8F69 - chains B and A; structure by X-ray diffraction, 2.20 A resolution.

[Chain B (and A)]
Name: DNA polymerase subunit gamma-2, mitochondrial
Source organism: Mus musculus
Notes: chain A of this document is another copy of the same molecule, construct and numbering; everything in this record applies to it too
Reference sequence: Q0VES3 (Q0VES3_MOUSE); residue numbers follow UniProt; this construct covers 35-459
Amino-acid sequence (428 residues; row label = number of the first residue in the row):
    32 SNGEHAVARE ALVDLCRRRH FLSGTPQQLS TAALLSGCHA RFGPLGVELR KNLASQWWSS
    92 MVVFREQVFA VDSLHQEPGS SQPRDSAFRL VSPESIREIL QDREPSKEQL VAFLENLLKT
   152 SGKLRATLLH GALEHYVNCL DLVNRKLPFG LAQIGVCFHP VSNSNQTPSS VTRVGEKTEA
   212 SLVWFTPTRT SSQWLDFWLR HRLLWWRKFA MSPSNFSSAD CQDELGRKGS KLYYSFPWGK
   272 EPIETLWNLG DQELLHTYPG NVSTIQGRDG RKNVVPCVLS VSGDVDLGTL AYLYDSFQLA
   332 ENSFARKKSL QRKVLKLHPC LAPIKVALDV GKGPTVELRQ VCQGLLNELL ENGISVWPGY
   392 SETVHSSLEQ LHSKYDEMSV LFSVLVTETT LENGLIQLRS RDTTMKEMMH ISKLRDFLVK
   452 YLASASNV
Not modelled in the structure: 32-40, 194-201, 335-342, 459 (chain A: 32-37, 193-202)
Differences from the reference sequence: expression tag (32-34)
From the paper describing this entry:
  - mutagenesis - R299A/R302A/K303A, R337A/K338A/K339A: decreased catalytic activity

[Chain B / chain A interface]
Residue-residue contacts (112; chain B residue first):
  Arg48(B) with Asn169(A), hydrogen bond
  His51(B) with Asn169(A); Asp172(A), salt bridge; Leu173(A)
  Ser54(B) with His166(A); Asn169(A), hydrogen bond
  Cys69(B) with Leu105(A)
  His70(B) with Leu105(A)
  Ala71(B) with Asp103(A); Ser104(A); Leu105(A)
  Pro75(B) with Ala101(A); Leu173(A), hydrophobic
  Val78(B) with Ala101(A), hydrophobic; Asp103(A)
  Arg81(B) with Asp103(A), salt bridge
  Lys82(B) with Trp89(A)
  Trp89(B) with Lys82(A)
  Val94(B) with Leu381(A)
  Phe95(B) with Leu381(A); Glu382(A)
  Ala101(B) with Pro75(A); Val78(A), hydrophobic
  Asp103(B) with Ala71(A); Arg72(A); Phe73(A); Val78(A); Arg81(A), salt bridge
  Ser104(B) with Ala71(A)
  Leu105(B) with Cys69(A); His70(A); Ala71(A); Glu207(A)
  His106(B) with His106(A); Val187(A); Phe189(A); Glu207(A), salt bridge
  Gln107(B) with Phe189(A); Val205(A), hydrogen bond (side chain-backbone); Glu207(A), hydrogen bond
  Gln113(B) with Arg128(A)
  Pro114(B) with Arg128(A), hydrogen bond (backbone-side chain)
  Asp116(B) with Pro124(A); Glu125(A); Arg128(A), hydrogen bond (backbone-side chain)
  Ser117(B) with Pro124(A)
  Ala118(B) with Pro124(A)
  Phe119(B) with Val122(A); Ser123(A); Pro124(A)
  Arg120(B) with Arg120(A); Leu121(A); Val122(A), hydrogen bond (backbone-backbone)
  Leu121(B) with Phe119(A); Arg120(A); Leu121(A), hydrophobic; Leu155(A), hydrophobic
  Val122(B) with Phe119(A); Arg120(A), hydrogen bond (backbone-backbone); Val122(A), hydrophobic
  Ser123(B) with Phe119(A)
  Pro124(B) with Asp116(A); Ser117(A); Ala118(A); Leu149(A)
  Ile127(B) with Leu145(A); Leu149(A), hydrophobic
  Arg128(B) with Gln113(A), hydrogen bond (side chain-backbone); Pro114(A), hydrogen bond (side chain-backbone); Asp116(A), hydrogen bond (side chain-backbone)
  Ile130(B) with Leu145(A), hydrophobic
  Leu131(B) with Leu145(A), hydrophobic
  Glu135(B) with Lys138(A), salt bridge
  Pro136(B) with Lys138(A)
  Lys138(B) with Pro136(A), hydrogen bond (side chain-backbone); Leu141(A)
  Leu141(B) with Lys138(A); Leu141(A), hydrophobic; Val142(A), hydrophobic; Leu145(A), hydrophobic
  Leu145(B) with Ile127(A), hydrophobic; Ile130(A), hydrophobic; Leu141(A), hydrophobic; Leu145(A), hydrophobic
  Glu146(B) with Leu131(A)
  Leu148(B) with Ile127(A), hydrophobic
  Leu149(B) with Pro124(A), hydrophobic; Ile127(A), hydrophobic; Arg128(A)
  Leu155(B) with Leu121(A), hydrophobic
  His166(B) with Ser54(A)
  Asn169(B) with Arg48(A), hydrogen bond; His51(A); Ser54(A)
  Cys170(B) with Pro75(A), hydrophobic
  Asp172(B) with His51(A), salt bridge
  Leu173(B) with His51(A); Pro75(A), hydrophobic; Trp388(A), hydrophobic
  Asn175(B) with Glu393(A), hydrogen bond
  Val187(B) with His106(A)
  Phe189(B) with His106(A)
  Val205(B) with Gln107(A)
  Glu207(B) with Leu105(A); His106(A), salt bridge; Gln107(A), hydrogen bond (side chain-backbone)
  Leu381(B) with Val94(A); Phe95(A), hydrophobic
  Trp388(B) with Leu173(A), hydrophobic
  Glu393(B) with Asn175(A), hydrogen bond; Lys177(A)
  Thr394(B) with Lys177(A), hydrogen bond
Other interface residues (no listed pair), chain B (69 interface residues in all): Gly55, Gln98, Phe100, Val102, Val142, Phe144, Lys177, Thr203, Asn378, Glu382, Pro389, Ser392
Other interface residues (no listed pair), chain A (72 interface residues in all): Gly55, Gly68, Leu76, Gln98, Phe100, Val102, Arg115, Glu135, Phe144, Glu146, Leu148, Gly206, Pro389, Thr394

[Summary]
69 residues of chain B face 72 of chain A across their interface, with 17 hydrogen bonds and 7 salt bridges.
Polar pairs include His51(B)-Asp172(A), Arg81(B)-Asp103(A) and His106(B)-Glu207(A). From the paper:
R299A/R302A/K303A and R337A/K338A/K339A of chain B reduce catalytic activity.
Chain B and chain A are both DNA polymerase subunit gamma-2, mitochondrial (Mus musculus); the structure,
Crystal structure of murine PolG2 dimer bound to DNA, was determined by X-ray diffraction, deposited together
with 8F6B.
